Entry 9NHO (electron microscopy, 3.80 A resolution); this record covers chains A and B of the 8 polymer chains in the assembly.

Chain A:
Name: BG505-CH505 Envelope glycoprotein gp120
Organism: Human immunodeficiency virus 1
Sequence (504 residues; numbered -4 to 512; 13 numbers in that range are skipped by the numbering (no residue carries them; nothing is unmodelled there); the number before each row is that of its first residue; numbers below 1 keep their minus sign (Met-4 is residue -4)):
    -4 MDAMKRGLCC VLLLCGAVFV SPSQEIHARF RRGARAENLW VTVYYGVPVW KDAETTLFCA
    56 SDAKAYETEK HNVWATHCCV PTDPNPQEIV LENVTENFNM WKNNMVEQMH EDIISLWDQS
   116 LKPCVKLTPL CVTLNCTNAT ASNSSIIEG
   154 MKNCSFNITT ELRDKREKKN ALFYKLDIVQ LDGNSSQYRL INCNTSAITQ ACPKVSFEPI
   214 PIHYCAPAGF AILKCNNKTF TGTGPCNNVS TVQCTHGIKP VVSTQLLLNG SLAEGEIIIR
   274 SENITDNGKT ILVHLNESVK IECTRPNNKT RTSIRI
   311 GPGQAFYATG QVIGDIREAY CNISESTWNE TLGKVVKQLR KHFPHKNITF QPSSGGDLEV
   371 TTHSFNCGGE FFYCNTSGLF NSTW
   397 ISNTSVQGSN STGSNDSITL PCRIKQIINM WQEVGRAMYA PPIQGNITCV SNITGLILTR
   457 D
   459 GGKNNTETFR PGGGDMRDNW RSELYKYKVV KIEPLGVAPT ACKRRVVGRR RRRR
Unresolved in the structure: -4 to 33, 57-66, 397-411, 459-462, 506-512
Disulfide bonds: Cys54-Cys73, Cys119-Cys205, Cys126-Cys196, Cys131-Cys157, Cys218-Cys247, Cys228-Cys239, Cys296-Cys331, Cys377-Cys445, Cys384-Cys418
Covalent attachments: N-acetylglucosamine (NAG) linked to Asn88, Asn130, Asn156, Asn160, Asn230, Asn241, Asn262, Asn289, Asn301, Asn332, Asn357, Asn385, Asn442, Asn448

Chain B:
Name: BG505-CH505 Transmembrane protein gp41
Organism: Human immunodeficiency virus 1
Sequence (153 residues; each row starts with the number of its first residue):
   512 AVGIGAVFLG FLGAAGSTMG AASMTLTVQA RNLLSGIVQQ QSNLLRAPEC QQHLLKDTHW
   572 GIKQLQARVL AVEHYLRDQQ LLGIWGCSGK LICTTNVPWN STWSNKTLSE IWDNMTWLQW
   632 DKEISNYTQI IYGLLEESQN QQEKNETDNL TCD
Unresolved in the structure: 512-519, 538-567
Disulfide bonds: Cys598-Cys604
Covalent attachments: N-acetylglucosamine (NAG) linked to Asn611, Asn656

How chain A and chain B interact:
Contacting residue pairs (77):
  Leu34(A) with Pro609(B); Trp610(B), hydrogen bond (backbone-backbone)
  Trp35(A) with Thr606(B); Asn607(B); Val608(B); Pro609(B); Trp610(B), hydrogen bond (backbone-side chain)
  Val36(A) with Thr606(B), hydrogen bond (backbone-backbone); Val608(B), hydrogen bond (backbone-backbone); Trp610(B); Leu646(B), hydrophobic
  Thr37(A) with Ile603(B); Cys604(B)
  Val38(A) with Leu593(B), hydrophobic; Trp596(B), hydrophobic; Ile603(B); Cys604(B), hydrogen bond (backbone-backbone); Leu646(B), hydrophobic
  Tyr39(A) with Leu602(B); Ile603(B), hydrophobic; Trp623(B); Trp628(B), hydrophobic
  Tyr40(A) with Thr536(B), hydrogen bond (backbone-side chain); Asp589(B), hydrogen bond; Leu602(B), hydrogen bond (backbone-backbone)
  Gly41(A) with Thr536(B); Leu537(B), hydrogen bond (backbone-backbone)
  Val42(A) with Thr536(B); Trp628(B), hydrophobic
  Pro43(A) with Leu523(B); Ala526(B); Leu629(B)
  Val44(A) with Trp628(B); Leu629(B), hydrophobic
  Trp45(A) with Leu523(B), hydrophobic; Ala526(B), hydrophobic; Leu629(B), hydrophobic
  Lys46(A) with Asp632(B), salt bridge
  His72(A) with Trp571(B)
  Ile84(A) with Gly521(B); Phe522(B)
  Leu86(A) with Gly524(B)
  Glu87(A) with Gly527(B)
  Val89(A) with Gly527(B); Leu629(B), hydrophobic
  Asp107(A) with Lys574(B), salt bridge
  Lys489(A) with His585(B)
  Ile490(A) with Leu523(B), hydrophobic
  Pro492(A) with Asp589(B)
  Leu493(A) with Leu592(B), hydrophobic; Leu593(B), hydrophobic; Trp596(B), hydrophobic; Tyr643(B)
  Val495(A) with Trp610(B), hydrophobic; Trp631(B), hydrogen bond (backbone-side chain); Ile642(B), hydrophobic
  Ala496(A) with Trp610(B); Trp623(B), hydrophobic; Trp631(B)
  Pro497(A) with Trp610(B); Leu619(B), hydrophobic; Ile622(B), hydrophobic; Trp623(B); Trp631(B)
  Thr498(A) with Leu619(B)
  Ala499(A) with Leu619(B), hydrophobic
  Cys500(A) with Thr605(B)
  Lys501(A) with Thr605(B); Asn607(B)
  Arg502(A) with Trp596(B), hydrogen bond (side chain-backbone); Thr605(B), hydrogen bond (side chain-backbone); Thr606(B), hydrogen bond; Asn607(B); Gln650(B), hydrogen bond
  Val505(A) with Asn607(B), hydrogen bond (backbone-side chain); Gln653(B); Asn656(B)
Also at the interface, not in a pair above, chain A (39 interface residues in all): Thr51, Phe53, Asn88, Ser110, Ala221, Ala224, Thr244
Also at the interface, not in a pair above, chain B (45 interface residues in all): Met530, His570, Gln575, Ala582, Gln590, Gly597, Trp614, Ile635

In short:
39 residues of chain A face 45 of chain B across their interface; the contacts include 15 hydrogen bonds and 2
salt bridges. Among the polar pairs are Lys46(A)-Asp632(B), Asp107(A)-Lys574(B) and Trp35(A)-Trp610(B).
Chain A is BG505-CH505 Envelope glycoprotein gp120 and chain B is BG505-CH505 Transmembrane protein gp41, both
from Human immunodeficiency virus 1; the structure, BG505-CH505 Env glycoprotein in complex with NHP pAb
V1V2V3-5 isolated from animal RUu18 at week 14, was determined by electron microscopy together with 9NHH,
9NHI, 9NHJ, 9NHK, 9NHL, 9NHM, 9NHN and 9NI9 from the same study.
